6KTO - chains B and C of the 4 polymer chains in the assembly; structure by X-ray diffraction, 3.45 A resolution.

# Chain B
Protein: Mitotic spindle assembly checkpoint protein MAD2B
Organism: Homo sapiens
Reference sequence: Q9UI95 (MD2L2_HUMAN); numbering as in UniProt (aligned over 1-211)
Amino-acid sequence (227 residues; numbered -15 to 211; the number before each row is that of its first residue; numbers below 1 keep their minus sign (Met-15 is residue -15)):
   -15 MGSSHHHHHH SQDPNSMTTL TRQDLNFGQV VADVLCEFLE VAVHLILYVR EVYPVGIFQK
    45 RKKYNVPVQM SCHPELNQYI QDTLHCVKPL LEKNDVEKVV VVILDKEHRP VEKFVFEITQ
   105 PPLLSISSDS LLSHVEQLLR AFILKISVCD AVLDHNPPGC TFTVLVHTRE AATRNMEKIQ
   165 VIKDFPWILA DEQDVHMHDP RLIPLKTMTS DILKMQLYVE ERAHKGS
Unresolved in the structure: -15 to 8, 157-182
Sequence notes: expression tag (-15 to 0)
Curated features (UniProtKB/Swiss-Prot):
  - natural variant: Val85 (V85E: In FANCV)
  - mutagenesis: Tyr63 (Y63A: Alters interaction with REV3L. Loss of interaction with REV3L; when associated with A-171), Arg124 (R124A: Induces structural changes that increase affinity for REV3L and REV1. No effect on interaction with REV1; when associated with A-171), Trp171 (W171A: Alters interaction with REV3L and REV1. Loss of interaction with REV3L; when associated with A-63. No effect on interaction with REV1; when associated with A-124), Leu186 (L186A: Significantly prevents interaction with REV1; no effect on interaction with REV3L), Gln200 (Q200A: Significantly prevents interaction with REV1; no effect on interaction with REV3L), Tyr202 (Y202A: Significantly prevents interaction with REV1; no effect on interaction with REV3L)
What the authors report for this chain:
  - self-association interface (contacts with another copy of this molecule): Glu35, Lys44, Arg124, Asp134
  - mutagenesis - W171A: unchanged binding to Shieldin complex subunit 2
  - mutagenesis - R124A, K129A, K190A: abolished binding to REV7 conformational dimer

# Chain C
Protein: Shieldin complex subunit 3
Organism: Homo sapiens
Reference sequence: Q6ZNX1 (SHLD3_HUMAN); residue numbers follow UniProt; this construct covers 1-64
Amino-acid sequence (64 residues; numbered 1 to 64; the number before each row is that of its first residue):
     1 MTTEVILHYR PCESDPTQLP KIAEKAIQDF PTRPLSRFIP WFPYDGSKLP LRPKRSPPVI
    61 SEEA
Unresolved in the structure: 1, 61-64
Curated features (UniProtKB/Swiss-Prot):
  - mutagenesis: Pro53 to Pro58 (Fails to interact with MAD2L2)

# Interface between chain B and chain C
Contacting residue pairs - 32 pairs, chain B then chain C:
  Gln62(B) - Arg10(C)
  Tyr63(B) - Arg10(C)
  Asp66(B) - Arg10(C)  salt bridge
  Leu88(B) - Ala26(C)  hydrophobic
  Glu91(B) - Lys25(C)
  His92(B) - Ile22(C)
  His92(B) - Lys25(C)
  Arg93(B) - Lys25(C)
  Pro94(B) - Lys25(C)
  Pro94(B) - Ala26(C)
  Pro94(B) - Gln28(C)
  Val95(B) - Phe30(C)
  Glu96(B) - Phe30(C)
  Lys97(B) - Gln28(C)
  Lys97(B) - Asp29(C)  salt bridge
  Lys97(B) - Phe30(C)
  Val132(B) - Arg37(C)  hydrogen bond (backbone-side chain)
  Val136(B) - Ser36(C)
  Val136(B) - Phe38(C)  hydrophobic
  Asp138(B) - Arg33(C)  salt bridge
  Glu204(B) - Asp29(C)
  Glu204(B) - Phe30(C)
  Glu204(B) - Thr32(C)
  Glu205(B) - Phe30(C)
  Glu205(B) - Pro31(C)
  Glu205(B) - Thr32(C)
  Glu205(B) - Arg33(C)  salt bridge
  Arg206(B) - Phe30(C)
  Arg206(B) - Pro31(C)
  Arg206(B) - Arg33(C)  hydrogen bond (backbone-side chain)
  Ala207(B) - Pro31(C)  hydrogen bond (backbone-backbone)
  Ala207(B) - Arg33(C)  hydrogen bond (backbone-side chain)
Other interface residues (no listed pair), chain B (23 interface residues in all): Val86, Ala135, Thr147, Leu149, Lys209
Other interface residues (no listed pair), chain C (14 interface residues in all): Ile27
Interface features reported in the paper:
  - pairs named by the authors: Asp66(B)-Arg10(C) (salt bridge), Ala135(B)-Phe38(C) (hydrophobic contact), Val136(B)-Phe38(C) (hydrophobic contact)
  - hot spots on chain C (mutagenesis) - F38A: decreased binding to REV7K129A

# Overview
Chain B and chain C form an interface of 23 and 14 residues respectively, with 4 hydrogen bonds and 4 salt
bridges. Polar pairs include Asp66(B)-Arg10(C), Lys97(B)-Asp29(C) and Asp138(B)-Arg33(C). The paper describes
a salt bridge between Asp66(B) and Arg10(C); hydrophobic contacts between Ala135(B) and Phe38(C) and Val136(B)
and Phe38(C). From the paper: R124A, K129A and K190A of chain B abolish binding to REV7 conformational dimer;
a self-association interface involving Glu35(B), Lys44(B) and Arg124(B) among others; 5 substitutions were
tested in all.
Here chain B is Mitotic spindle assembly checkpoint protein MAD2B and chain C is Shieldin complex subunit 3,
both from Homo sapiens. Entry 6KTO (Crystal structure of human SHLD3-C-REV7-O-REV7-SHLD2 complex) was
determined by X-ray diffraction.
